PDB entry 5US4 | X-ray diffraction, 1.83 A resolution | chain A

Chain A:
Name: GTPase KRas
From: Homo sapiens
UniProt: P01116 (RASK_HUMAN), isoform P01116-2; residues 1-169 here = UniProt positions 1-169
Chain sequence (189 residues; each row starts with the number of its first residue; numbers below 1 keep their minus sign (Met-19 is residue -19)):
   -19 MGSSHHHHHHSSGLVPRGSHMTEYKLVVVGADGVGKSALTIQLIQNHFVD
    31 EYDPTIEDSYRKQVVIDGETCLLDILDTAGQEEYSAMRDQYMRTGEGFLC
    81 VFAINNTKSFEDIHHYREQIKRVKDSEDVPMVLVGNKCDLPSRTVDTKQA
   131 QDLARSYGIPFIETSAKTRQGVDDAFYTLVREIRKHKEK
Unresolved in the structure: -19 to 0, 60-64
Differences from the reference sequence: expression tag (-19 to 0); engineered mutation Asp12 (Gly in P01116)
Metal / ion sites: Mg2+: Ser17 (together with GDP)
Residues lining bound ligands: GDP (guanosine-5'-diphosphate): Ala11, Asp12, Gly13, Val14, Gly15, Lys16, Ser17, Ala18, Phe28, Val29, Asp30, Tyr32, Asn116, Lys117, Asp119, Leu120, Ser145, Ala146, Lys147
Swiss-Prot annotation at these positions:
  - motif: Tyr32 to Tyr40 (Effector region)
  - binding site (GTP): Gly10, Ala11, Gly13 to Ala18, Val29 to Thr35, Ala59, Gly60, Asn116 to Asp119
  - modified residue: Met1 (N-acetylmethionine), Thr2 (N-acetylthreonine), Lys104 (N6-acetyllysine)
  - glycosylation: Thr35 (Microbial infection: O-linked (Glc) threonine)
  - natural variant: Lys5 (K5E: In NS3; K5N: In GASC), Gly10 (G10GG: In AML), Asp12 (G12D: In GASC, JMML and SFM; this construct carries the variant), Gly13 (G13D: In GASC, JMML and OES; G13R: In pylocytic astrocytoma), Val14 (V14I: In NS3), Leu19 (L19F: In OES), Gln22 (Q22E: In CFC2; Q22R: In NS3), Pro34 (P34L: In NS3; P34Q: In NS3; P34R: In CFC2), Ile36 (I36M: In NS3), Thr58 (T58I: In NS3), Ala59 (A59T: In GASC), Gly60 (G60R: In CFC2; G60S: In NS3), 8 further natural variant entries in UniProt
  - mutagenesis: Asp38 (D38A: Decreased interaction with MAPKAP1/SIN1), Tyr40 (Y40A: Decreased interaction with MAPKAP1/SIN1), Gln61 (Q61L: Promotes GTP binding)
Reported in the primary citation:
  - binding site for Mg2+: Ile36
  - mutagenesis - I36N, D38A: decreased binding to 3144

Summary:
Chain A binds GDP. UniProt lists 21 GTP-binding residues and 3 mutagenesis sites. The paper reports a binding
site for Mg2+ at Ile36; I36N and D38A reduce binding to 3144.
Chain A is GTPase KRas (Homo sapiens); the structure, Crystal structure of human KRAS G12D mutant in complex
with GDP, was determined by X-ray diffraction, deposited together with 5UQW and 5USJ.
